Entry 6RH1 (X-ray diffraction, 2.00 A resolution); this record covers chains A and B of the 4 polymer chains in the assembly.

[Chain A (and B)]
Molecule: Sensor histidine kinase
Source organism: Thermotoga maritima
Notes: chain B of this document is another copy of the same molecule, construct and numbering; everything in this record applies to it too
UniProtKB: Q9WZV7 (Q9WZV7_THEMA); numbering as in UniProt (aligned over 232-489)
Chain sequence (258 residues; each row starts with the number of its first residue):
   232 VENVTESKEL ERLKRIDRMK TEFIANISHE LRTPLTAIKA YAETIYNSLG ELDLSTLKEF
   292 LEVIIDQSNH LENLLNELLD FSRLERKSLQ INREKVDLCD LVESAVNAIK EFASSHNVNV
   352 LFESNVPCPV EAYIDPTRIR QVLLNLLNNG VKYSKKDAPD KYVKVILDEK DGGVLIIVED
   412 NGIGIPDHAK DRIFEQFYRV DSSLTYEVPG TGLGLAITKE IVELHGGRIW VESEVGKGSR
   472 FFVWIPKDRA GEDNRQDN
Disordered / not traced: 232-245, 480-489
Disulfides: C330-C359
Residues lining bound ligands: ADP (adenosine-5'-diphosphate): N376, N380, G381, K383, Y384, D411, I414, G415, I416, I424, Y429, R430, V431, T436, G441, T442, G443, L444, G445, L446, A447, S470, F472
Reported in the primary citation:
  - binding site for sulfate ion: H260, R314

[Chain A / chain B interface]
Pairs across the interface - 68 pairs, chain A then chain B:
  K251(A) - E316(B)  salt bridge
  K251(A) - Q427(B)
  K251(A) - F428(B)
  T252(A) - S313(B)
  T252(A) - E316(B)  hydrogen bond
  T252(A) - R317(B)
  F254(A) - I255(B)  hydrophobic
  I255(A) - F254(B)  hydrophobic
  I255(A) - L309(B)
  I255(A) - F312(B)  hydrophobic
  I255(A) - F428(B)  hydrophobic
  A256(A) - S313(B)
  I258(A) - L309(B)  hydrophobic
  S259(A) - L306(B)  hydrogen bond (side chain-backbone)
  S259(A) - L310(B)
  H260(A) - L310(B)
  L262(A) - L262(B)  hydrophobic
  L262(A) - L306(B)  hydrophobic
  R263(A) - L306(B)
  R263(A) - N307(B)  hydrogen bond
  R263(A) - L310(B)
  L266(A) - S299(B)
  L266(A) - E303(B)
  L266(A) - L306(B)  hydrophobic
  I269(A) - I269(B)  hydrophobic
  I269(A) - S299(B)
  K270(A) - N300(B)  hydrogen bond
  K270(A) - E303(B)  salt bridge
  A273(A) - I295(B)  hydrophobic
  A273(A) - I296(B)  hydrophobic
  E274(A) - I296(B)
  I276(A) - L292(B)  hydrophobic
  Y277(A) - K289(B)
  Y277(A) - E293(B)  hydrogen bond
  Y277(A) - I296(B)  hydrophobic
  L280(A) - L285(B)  hydrophobic
  L280(A) - L288(B)  hydrophobic
  K289(A) - Y277(B)
  L292(A) - I276(B)  hydrophobic
  L292(A) - Y277(B)  hydrophobic
  E293(A) - Y277(B)  hydrogen bond
  I295(A) - A273(B)  hydrophobic
  I296(A) - A273(B)  hydrophobic
  I296(A) - E274(B)
  I296(A) - Y277(B)  hydrophobic
  S299(A) - L266(B)
  S299(A) - I269(B)
  N300(A) - K270(B)
  E303(A) - L266(B)
  E303(A) - K270(B)
  L306(A) - S259(B)
  L306(A) - L262(B)  hydrophobic
  L306(A) - R263(B)
  L306(A) - L266(B)  hydrophobic
  N307(A) - R263(B)  hydrogen bond
  L309(A) - I255(B)
  L309(A) - I258(B)  hydrophobic
  L310(A) - S259(B)
  L310(A) - H260(B)
  F312(A) - I255(B)  hydrophobic
  S313(A) - T252(B)
  S313(A) - A256(B)
  E316(A) - K251(B)  salt bridge
  E316(A) - T252(B)
  R317(A) - T252(B)
  R317(A) - A256(B)
  Q427(A) - K251(B)  hydrogen bond
  F428(A) - I255(B)  hydrophobic
Interface residues without a listed pair, chain A (40 interface residues in all): R246, L285, L288, L302
Interface residues without a listed pair, chain B (41 interface residues in all): R246, E253, L280, L302

[Overview]
40 residues of chain A and 41 residues of chain B are in contact; the contacts include 8 hydrogen bonds and 3
salt bridges. Polar contacts include K251(A)-E316(B), K270(A)-E303(B) and T252(A)-E316(B). Ligands of chain A:
ADP. From the paper: a binding site for sulfate ion at H260(A) and R314(A).
Both chains are Sensor histidine kinase (Thermotoga maritima). Entry 6RH1 (Revisiting pH-gated conformational
switch. Complex HK853-RR468 D53A pH 7) was determined by X-ray diffraction, deposited together with 6RFV,
6RGY, 6RGZ, 6RH0, 6RH2, 6RH7 and 6RH8.
